Entry 1IHX (X-ray diffraction, 2.80 A resolution); this record covers chains A and D of the 4 polymer chains in the assembly.

[Chain A (and D)]
Name: Glyceraldehyde 3-phosphate dehydrogenase
Organism: Palinurus versicolor
Notes: EC 1.2.1.12; chain D of this document is another copy of the same molecule, construct and numbering; everything in this record applies to it too
UniProtKB: P56649 (G3P_PALVE); the author numbering skips numbers that UniProt does not, so the offset changes along the chain: 1-23 = UniProt 1-23; 25-334 = UniProt 24-333
Sequence (333 residues; each row starts with the number of its first residue; note: 1 number in that range is skipped by the numbering (no residue carries it; nothing is unmodelled there)):
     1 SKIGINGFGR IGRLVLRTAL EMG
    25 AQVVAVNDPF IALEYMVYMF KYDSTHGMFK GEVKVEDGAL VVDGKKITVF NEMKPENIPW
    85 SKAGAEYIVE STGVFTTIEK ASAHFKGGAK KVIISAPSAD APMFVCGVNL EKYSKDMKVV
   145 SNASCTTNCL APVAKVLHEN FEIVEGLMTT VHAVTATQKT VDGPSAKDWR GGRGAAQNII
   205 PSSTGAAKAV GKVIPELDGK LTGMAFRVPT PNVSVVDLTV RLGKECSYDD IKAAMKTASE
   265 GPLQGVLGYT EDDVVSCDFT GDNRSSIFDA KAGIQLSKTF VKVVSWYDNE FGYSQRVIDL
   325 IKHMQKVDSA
Residues lining bound ligands: thionicotinamide-adenine-dinucleotide (SND): Asn6, Gly7, Phe8, Gly9, Arg10, Ile11, Asn31, Asp32, Pro33, Phe34, Ile35, Glu76, Met77, Ser95, Thr96, Phe99, Ser119, Ala120
Swiss-Prot annotation at these positions:
  - active site: Cys149 (Nucleophile)
  - binding site (NAD(+)): Arg10, Ile11, Asp32, Met77, Asn313
  - binding site (D-glyceraldehyde 3-phosphate): Ser148 to Thr150, Thr179, Thr208, Gly209, Arg231
  - site: His176 (Activates thiol group during catalysis)
  - modified residue: Ser1 (N-acetylserine)

[How chain A and chain D interact]
Contacting residue pairs (95; chain A residue first):
  Glu169(A) - Leu300(D)
  Glu169(A) - Ser301(D)  hydrogen bond
  Glu169(A) - Phe304(D)
  Gly170(A) - Leu300(D)
  Gly170(A) - Phe304(D)
  Leu171(A) - Thr243(D)
  Leu171(A) - Ile298(D)  hydrophobic
  Leu171(A) - Phe304(D)  hydrophobic
  Leu171(A) - Val305(D)
  Leu171(A) - Lys306(D)
  Met172(A) - Lys306(D)
  Thr173(A) - Asp241(D)  hydrogen bond
  Thr173(A) - Lys306(D)  hydrogen bond
  Val175(A) - Ile203(D)
  Val175(A) - Phe230(D)  hydrophobic
  Trp193(A) - Asp277(D)
  Arg194(A) - Asp276(D)
  Arg194(A) - Asp277(D)
  Arg194(A) - Val278(D)  hydrogen bond (side chain-backbone)
  Arg194(A) - Asp293(D)  salt bridge
  Arg194(A) - Lys295(D)
  Arg194(A) - Ala296(D)
  Arg197(A) - Val279(D)
  Arg197(A) - Asp282(D)  salt bridge
  Gln201(A) - Ser280(D)
  Gln201(A) - Cys281(D)  hydrogen bond (backbone-side chain)
  Asn202(A) - Val279(D)
  Asn202(A) - Ser280(D)
  Asn202(A) - Cys281(D)  hydrogen bond (side chain-backbone)
  Ile203(A) - Val175(D)  hydrophobic
  Ile203(A) - Val232(D)  hydrophobic
  Ile203(A) - Thr234(D)
  Ile203(A) - Val237(D)
  Ile203(A) - Val279(D)
  Ile203(A) - Ser280(D)  hydrogen bond (backbone-side chain)
  Ile203(A) - Trp310(D)
  Pro205(A) - Val278(D)
  Pro205(A) - Trp310(D)  hydrophobic
  Lys224(A) - Leu300(D)
  Leu225(A) - Leu300(D)
  Thr226(A) - Leu300(D)
  Gly227(A) - Ile298(D)
  Met228(A) - Ala296(D)
  Met228(A) - Lys306(D)
  Phe230(A) - Asp241(D)
  Val232(A) - Ile203(D)  hydrophobic
  Val232(A) - Val232(D)  hydrophobic
  Pro233(A) - Thr234(D)
  Thr234(A) - Gln201(D)
  Thr234(A) - Ile203(D)
  Thr234(A) - Pro233(D)
  Val237(A) - Ile203(D)
  Val239(A) - Phe230(D)  hydrophobic
  Asp241(A) - Thr173(D)  hydrogen bond
  Asp241(A) - Phe230(D)
  Thr243(A) - Leu171(D)
  Thr243(A) - Thr243(D)
  Arg245(A) - Arg245(D)
  Asp277(A) - Trp193(D)
  Asp277(A) - Arg194(D)
  Val278(A) - Arg194(D)  hydrogen bond (backbone-side chain)
  Val278(A) - Pro205(D)
  Val279(A) - Arg194(D)
  Val279(A) - Arg197(D)
  Val279(A) - Asn202(D)
  Val279(A) - Ile203(D)
  Ser280(A) - Gln201(D)
  Ser280(A) - Asn202(D)  hydrogen bond
  Ser280(A) - Ile203(D)  hydrogen bond (side chain-backbone)
  Cys281(A) - Gln201(D)
  Cys281(A) - Asn202(D)  hydrogen bond (backbone-side chain)
  Asp282(A) - Arg197(D)  salt bridge
  Asp293(A) - Arg194(D)  salt bridge
  Lys295(A) - Arg194(D)
  Ala296(A) - Arg194(D)
  Ala296(A) - Met228(D)
  Ile298(A) - Gly227(D)
  Ile298(A) - Met228(D)  hydrophobic
  Leu300(A) - Glu169(D)
  Leu300(A) - Gly170(D)
  Leu300(A) - Gly223(D)
  Leu300(A) - Lys224(D)
  Leu300(A) - Thr226(D)
  Ser301(A) - Glu169(D)  hydrogen bond
  Phe304(A) - Glu169(D)
  Phe304(A) - Gly170(D)
  Phe304(A) - Leu171(D)  hydrophobic
  Phe304(A) - Phe304(D)  hydrophobic
  Val305(A) - Leu171(D)
  Lys306(A) - Leu171(D)
  Lys306(A) - Met172(D)
  Lys306(A) - Thr173(D)  hydrogen bond
  Lys306(A) - Met228(D)
  Trp310(A) - Ile203(D)
  Trp310(A) - Pro205(D)  hydrophobic
Interface residues without a listed pair, chain A (48 interface residues in all): Ile204, Gly223, Pro235, Asp276, Val308
Interface residues without a listed pair, chain D (47 interface residues in all): Ile204, Leu225, Val239, Val308

[In short]
48 residues of chain A and 47 residues of chain D are in contact; the contacts include 14 hydrogen bonds and 4
salt bridges. Among the polar pairs are Arg194(A)-Asp293(D), Arg197(A)-Asp282(D) and Glu169(A)-Ser301(D).
Ligands of chain A: thionicotinamide-adenine-dinucleotide.
Both chains are Glyceraldehyde 3-phosphate dehydrogenase (Palinurus versicolor). Entry 1IHX (Crystal structure
of two D-glyceraldehyde-3-phosphate dehydrogenase complexes: a case of asymmetry) was determined by X-ray
diffraction together with 1IHY from the same study.
